PDB entry 8JWX | electron microscopy, 3.30 A resolution | chains R and B of the 25 polymer chains in the assembly

== Chain R ==
Name: Attachment protein G3P
Source organism: Enterobacteria phage M13
Reference sequence: P69168 (G3P_BPM13); residues 1-406 here correspond to UniProt positions 19-424 (UniProt number = residue number + 18)
Amino-acid sequence (406 residues; numbered 1 to 406; the number before each row is that of its first residue):
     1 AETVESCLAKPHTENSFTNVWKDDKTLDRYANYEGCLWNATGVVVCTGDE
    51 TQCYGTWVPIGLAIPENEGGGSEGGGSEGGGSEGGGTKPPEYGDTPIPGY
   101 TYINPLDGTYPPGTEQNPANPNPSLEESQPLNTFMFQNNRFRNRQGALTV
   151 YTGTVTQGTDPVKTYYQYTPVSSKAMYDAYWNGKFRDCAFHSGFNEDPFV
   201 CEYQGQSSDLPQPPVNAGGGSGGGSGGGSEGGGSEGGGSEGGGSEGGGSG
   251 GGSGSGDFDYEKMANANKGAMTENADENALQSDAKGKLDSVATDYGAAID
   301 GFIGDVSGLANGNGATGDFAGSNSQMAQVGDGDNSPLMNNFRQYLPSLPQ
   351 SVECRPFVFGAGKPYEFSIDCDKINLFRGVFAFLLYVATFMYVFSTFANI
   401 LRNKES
Unresolved in the structure: 1-261
Differences from the reference sequence: conflict Gly360 (Ser378 in P69168)
Swiss-Prot annotation at these positions:
  - region: Glu68 to Gly86 (G1 (Gly-rich linker)), Thr87 to Pro123 (Hinge), Gly218 to Gly256 (G2 (Gly-rich linker)), Glu235 to Ser244 (Not essential for gene 3 function)

== Chain B ==
Name: Capsid protein G8P
Source organism: Enterobacteria phage M13
Reference sequence: P69541 (CAPSD_BPM13); residues 1-50 here correspond to UniProt positions 24-73 (UniProt number = residue number + 23)
Amino-acid sequence (50 residues; each row starts with the number of its first residue):
     1 AEGDDPAKAAFNSLQASATEYIGYAWAMVVVIVGATIGIKLFKKFTSKAS
Unresolved in the structure: 1-4

== Chain R / chain B interface ==
Contacting residue pairs (18):
  Leu348(R) - Phe42(B)  hydrophobic
  Phe357(R) - Met28(B)  hydrophobic
  Phe357(R) - Val31(B)  hydrophobic
  Phe359(R) - Tyr24(B)  hydrophobic
  Phe359(R) - Ala25(B)
  Phe359(R) - Met28(B)  hydrophobic
  Gly360(R) - Tyr24(B)
  Lys363(R) - Glu20(B)  salt bridge
  Lys363(R) - Tyr24(B)
  Tyr365(R) - Glu20(B)
  Tyr365(R) - Tyr21(B)
  Tyr365(R) - Tyr24(B)
  Phe377(R) - Ile39(B)  hydrophobic
  Leu385(R) - Phe42(B)
  Ala388(R) - Thr46(B)
  Thr389(R) - Thr46(B)
  Tyr392(R) - Ala49(B)
  Tyr392(R) - Ser50(B)
Interface residues without a listed pair, chain R (14 interface residues in all): Ala361, Phe367, Phe381
Interface residues without a listed pair, chain B (13 interface residues in all): Ala27, Phe45

== Overview ==
Chain R and chain B form an interface of 14 and 13 residues respectively; the contacts include 1 salt bridge.
The salt-bridged pair is Lys363(R)-Glu20(B).
Here chain R is Attachment protein G3P and chain B is Capsid protein G8P, both from Enterobacteria phage M13.
Entry 8JWX (bottom segment of the bacteriophage M13 mini variant) was determined by electron microscopy.
